Entry 6VSV (X-ray diffraction, 1.62 A resolution); this record covers chain A.

Chain A:
Protein: Sodium channel subunit beta-4
Organism: Homo sapiens
UniProtKB: Q8IWT1 (SCN4B_HUMAN); numbering as in UniProt (aligned over 32-157)
Chain sequence (129 residues; each row starts with the number of its first residue):
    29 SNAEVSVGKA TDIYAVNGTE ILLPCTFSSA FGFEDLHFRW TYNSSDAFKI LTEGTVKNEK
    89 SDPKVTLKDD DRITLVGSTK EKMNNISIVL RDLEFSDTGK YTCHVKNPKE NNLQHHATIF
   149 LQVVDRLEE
Not modelled in the structure: 29-36, 107-109, 155-157
Sequence notes: expression tag (29-31); conflict A58 (Cys in Q8IWT1); engineered mutation T80 (Ile in Q8IWT1)
Curated features (UniProtKB/Swiss-Prot):
  - glycosylation (N-linked (GlcNAc...) asparagine): N45, N71, N113
  - mutagenesis: C131 (C131A/W: Decreases protein stability. Causes conformation changes that impair interaction with the alpha subunit)
Disulfides: C53-C131

Overview:
From UniProt: one mutagenesis site.
Chain A is Sodium channel subunit beta-4 (Homo sapiens); the structure, Crystal structure of a disease mutant
of the Voltage-gated Sodium Channel Beta 4 subunit extracellular domain, was determined by X-ray diffraction
(same publication as 6VRR).
